Entry 4IIM (X-ray diffraction, 1.80 A resolution); this record covers chains A and B of the 5 polymer chains in the assembly.

# Chain A (and B)
Name: Intersectin-1
Source organism: Homo sapiens
Notes: chain B of this document is another copy of the same molecule, construct and numbering; everything in this record applies to it too
UniProt: Q15811 (ITSN1_HUMAN); numbering as in UniProt (aligned over 916-970)
Amino-acid sequence (70 residues; numbered 904 to 973; the number before each row is that of its first residue):
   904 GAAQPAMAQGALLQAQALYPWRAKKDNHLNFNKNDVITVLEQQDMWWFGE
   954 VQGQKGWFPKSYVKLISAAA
Disordered / not traced: 904-914, 972-973 (chain B: 904-914, 970-973)
Construct notes: expression tag (904-915, 971-973)

# How chain A and chain B interact
Pairs across the interface (17):
  L916(A) - Q917(B)
  L921(A) - Q955(B)
  D947(A) - E953(B)
  D947(A) - K958(B)  salt bridge
  W950(A) - T941(B)
  K963(A) - E953(B)  salt bridge
  K963(A) - Q955(B)
  K963(A) - G956(B)
  S964(A) - Q955(B)  hydrogen bond (backbone-side chain)
  V966(A) - Q955(B)
  L968(A) - Q917(B)
  L968(A) - V939(B)
  L968(A) - T941(B)
  I969(A) - V939(B)
  S970(A) - Q919(B)
  S970(A) - V939(B)
  S970(A) - I969(B)
Interface residues without a listed pair, chain A (13 interface residues in all): Y922, Q945, A971
Interface residues without a listed pair, chain B (10 interface residues in all): L915

# Overview
Chain A and chain B form an interface of 13 and 10 residues respectively; the contacts include 1 hydrogen bond
and 2 salt bridges. Polar contacts include D947(A)-K958(B), K963(A)-E953(B) and S964(A)-Q955(B).
Both chains are Intersectin-1 (Homo sapiens). Entry 4IIM (Crystal structure of the Second SH3 Domain of ITSN1
bound with a synthetic peptide) was determined by X-ray diffraction.
